4YG7 - chains E and R of the 8 polymer chains in the assembly; structure by X-ray diffraction, 3.77 A resolution.

== Chain E ==
Protein: Antitoxin HipB
Organism: Escherichia coli (strain K12)
Reference sequence: P23873 (HIPB_ECOLI); residue numbers follow UniProt; this construct covers 4-74
Chain sequence (71 residues; each row starts with the number of its first residue):
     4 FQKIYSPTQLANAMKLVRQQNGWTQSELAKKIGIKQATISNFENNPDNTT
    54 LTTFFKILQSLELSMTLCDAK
Unresolved in the structure: 73-74
Curated features (UniProtKB/Swiss-Prot):
  - DNA-binding region: Arg21 to Asn47 (H-T-H motif)

== Chain R ==
Molecule: 50-nt DNA strand
Sequence (50 nucleotides; row label = number of the first residue in the row):
   698 GCTTATCCCCTTAAGGGGATATATATATATATATCCCCTTAAGGGGATAA

== How chain E and chain R interact ==
Pairs across the interface (12; chain E residue first):
  Ile37(E) - DG713(R)  phosphate contact
  Lys38(E) - DG713(R)  hydrogen bond to the base
  Lys38(E) - DG714(R)  hydrogen bond to the base
  Thr41(E) - DG712(R)  phosphate contact
  Thr41(E) - DG713(R)  hydrogen bond to the phosphate
  Asn44(E) - DA711(R)  phosphate contact
  Asn44(E) - DG712(R)  hydrogen bond to the phosphate
  Asn51(E) - DA711(R)  sugar contact
  Thr52(E) - DG712(R)  phosphate contact
  Thr53(E) - DA711(R)  hydrogen bond to the phosphate
  Thr53(E) - DG712(R)  hydrogen bond to the phosphate
  Thr56(E) - DG712(R)  hydrogen bond to the phosphate
Also at the interface, not in a pair above, chain E (9 interface residues in all): Gly36
Also at the interface, not in a pair above, chain R (6 interface residues in all): DA710, DG715

== Overview ==
The interface between chain E and chain R involves 9 residues on one side and 6 on the other; the contacts
include 7 hydrogen bonds. Polar pairs include Lys38(E)-DG713(R), Lys38(E)-DG714(R) and Thr41(E)-DG713(R).
Curated annotation (UniProt) lists 2 mutagenesis sites on chain E.
Chain E is Antitoxin HipB (Escherichia coli (strain K12)) and chain R is a 50-nt DNA strand; the structure,
Structure of FL autorepression promoter complex, was determined by X-ray diffraction together with 5K98, 4YG1
and 4YG4 from the same study.
